6WWO - chains A and B of the 3 polymer chains in the assembly; structure by electron microscopy, 2.80 A resolution.

== Chain A ==
Name: Tubulin alpha-1B chain
Source organism: Sus scrofa
UniProtKB: Q2XVP4 (TBA1B_PIG); numbering as in UniProt (aligned over 1-451)
Amino-acid sequence (451 residues; each row starts with the number of its first residue):
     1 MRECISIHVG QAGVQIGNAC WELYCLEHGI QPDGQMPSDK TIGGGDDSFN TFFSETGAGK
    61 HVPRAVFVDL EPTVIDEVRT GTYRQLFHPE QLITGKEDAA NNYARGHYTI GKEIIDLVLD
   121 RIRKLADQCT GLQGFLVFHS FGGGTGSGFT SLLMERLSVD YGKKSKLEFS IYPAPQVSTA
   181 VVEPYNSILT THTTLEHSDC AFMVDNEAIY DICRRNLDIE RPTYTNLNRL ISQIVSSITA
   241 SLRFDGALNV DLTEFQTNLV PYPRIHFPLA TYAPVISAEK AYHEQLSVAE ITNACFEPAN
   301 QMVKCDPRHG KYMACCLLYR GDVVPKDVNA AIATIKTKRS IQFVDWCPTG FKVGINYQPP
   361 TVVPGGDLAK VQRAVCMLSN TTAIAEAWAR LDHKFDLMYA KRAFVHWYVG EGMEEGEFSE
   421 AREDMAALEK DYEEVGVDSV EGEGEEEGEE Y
Unresolved in the structure: 441-451
UniProt features mapped onto this chain:
  - motif: Met1 to Cys4 (MREC motif)
  - active site: Glu254
  - binding site (GTP): Gly10, Gln11, Ala12, Gln15, Glu71, Ala99, Ser140, Gly143, Gly144, Thr145, Gly146, Thr179, Glu183, Asn206, Tyr224, Asn228, Leu252
  - binding site (Mg(2+)): Glu71
  - site: Tyr451 (Involved in polymerization)
  - modified residue: Lys40 (N6,N6,N6-trimethyllysine), Ser48 (Phosphoserine), Ser232 (Phosphoserine), Tyr282 (3'-nitrotyrosine), Arg339 (Omega-N-methylarginine), Ser439 (Phosphoserine), Glu443 (5-glutamyl polyglutamate), Glu445 (5-glutamyl polyglutamate), Tyr451 (3'-nitrotyrosine)
  - cross-link (Glycyl lysine isopeptide (Lys-Gly)): Lys326 (interchain with G-Cter in ubiquitin), Lys370 (interchain with G-Cter in ubiquitin)
Ion coordination: Mg2+: Glu71, Asp98 (together with GTP)
Small-molecule neighbours: GTP (guanosine-5'-triphosphate): Gly10, Gln11, Ala12, Gln15, Glu71, Asp98, Ala99, Ala100, Asn101, Ser140, Gly142, Gly143, Gly144, Thr145, Gly146, Ile171, Thr179, Glu183, Asn206, Tyr224, Leu227, Asn228, Ile231
Reported in the primary citation:
  - conformationally variable residues (side-chain flip): Tyr108

== Chain B ==
Name: Tubulin beta-2B chain
Source organism: Sus scrofa
UniProtKB: A0A287AGU7 (A0A287AGU7_PIG); residues 1-445 here = UniProt positions 1-445
Amino-acid sequence (445 residues; numbered 1 to 445; the number before each row is that of its first residue):
     1 MREIVHIQAG QCGNQIGAKF WEVISDEHGI DPTGSYHGDS DLQLERINVY YNEATGNKYV
    61 PRAILVDLEP GTMDSVRSGP FGQIFRPDNF VFGQSGAGNN WAKGHYTEGA ELVDSVLDVV
   121 RKESESCDCL QGFQLTHSLG GGTGSGMGTL LISKIREEYP DRIMNTFSVM PSPKVSDTVV
   181 EPYNATLSVH QLVENTDETY CIDNEALYDI CFRTLKLTTP TYGDLNHLVS ATMSGVTTCL
   241 RFPGQLNADL RKLAVNMVPF PRLHFFMPGF APLTSRGSQQ YRALTVPELT QQMFDSKNMM
   301 AACDPRHGRY LTVAAIFRGR MSMKEVDEQM LNVQNKNSSY FVEWIPNNVK TAVCDIPPRG
   361 LKMSATFIGN STAIQELFKR ISEQFTAMFR RKAFLHWYTG EGMDEMEFTE AESNMNDLVS
   421 EYQQYQDATA DEQGEFEEEE GEDEA
Unresolved in the structure: 430-445
Small-molecule neighbours:
  - GDP (guanosine-5'-diphosphate): Gly10, Gln11, Cys12, Gln15, Glu69, Asn99, Ser138, Gly141, Gly142, Thr143, Gly144, Asp177, Thr178, Glu181, Asn204, Tyr222, Leu225, Asn226
  - GTP (guanosine-5'-triphosphate): Gln245, Leu246, Lys252
  - taxol (TA1): Glu22, Val23, Asp26, Glu27, Leu215, Asp224, His227, Leu228, Ala231, Ser234, Phe270, Pro272, Leu273, Thr274, Arg276, Gln279, Arg318, Pro358, Arg359, Gly360, Leu361

== How chain A and chain B interact ==
Residue-residue contacts (66; chain A residue first):
  Gln11(A) - Gly244(B)  hydrogen bond (side chain-backbone)
  Gln11(A) - Gln245(B)  hydrogen bond (side chain-backbone)
  Gln11(A) - Leu246(B)
  Gln11(A) - Asn247(B)
  Gln15(A) - Gln245(B)  hydrogen bond
  Glu71(A) - Asn247(B)
  Pro72(A) - Arg46(B)  hydrogen bond (backbone-side chain)
  Thr73(A) - Arg2(B)
  Thr73(A) - Pro243(B)
  Thr73(A) - Asn247(B)  hydrogen bond
  Asp76(A) - Glu45(B)
  Asp76(A) - Arg46(B)
  Glu77(A) - Pro243(B)
  Gly95(A) - Met1(B)
  Lys96(A) - Asp128(B)  salt bridge
  Lys96(A) - Cys129(B)
  Glu97(A) - Cys129(B)  hydrogen bond
  Glu97(A) - Leu130(B)
  Glu97(A) - Gln131(B)
  Ala100(A) - Arg251(B)
  Ala100(A) - Lys252(B)
  Ala100(A) - Val255(B)
  Asn101(A) - Lys252(B)
  Asn101(A) - Val255(B)
  Asn101(A) - Asn256(B)
  Asn101(A) - Lys350(B)
  Arg105(A) - Arg251(B)
  Gln176(A) - Leu331(B)
  Gln176(A) - Asn335(B)
  Val177(A) - Asp327(B)
  Ser178(A) - Asn347(B)
  Thr179(A) - Leu246(B)
  Thr179(A) - Lys350(B)
  Thr179(A) - Thr351(B)
  Ala180(A) - Asn347(B)
  Val181(A) - Asn256(B)
  Val181(A) - Asn347(B)
  Val182(A) - Asn256(B)
  Tyr210(A) - Met323(B)
  Tyr210(A) - Lys324(B)
  Tyr210(A) - Asp327(B)  hydrogen bond
  Glu220(A) - Lys324(B)  salt bridge
  Arg221(A) - Ser322(B)
  Pro222(A) - Ser322(B)
  Pro222(A) - Met323(B)
  Pro222(A) - Lys324(B)
  Thr223(A) - Met321(B)
  Tyr224(A) - Gln245(B)
  Tyr224(A) - Leu246(B)
  Tyr224(A) - Met323(B)
  Lys394(A) - Pro346(B)
  Leu397(A) - Trp344(B)
  Met398(A) - Trp344(B)
  Lys401(A) - Phe260(B)
  Lys401(A) - Trp344(B)
  Ala403(A) - Trp344(B)  hydrophobic
  Phe404(A) - Val255(B)
  Phe404(A) - Val258(B)
  Phe404(A) - Pro259(B)  hydrogen bond (backbone-backbone)
  His406(A) - Val258(B)
  His406(A) - Pro259(B)  hydrogen bond (side chain-backbone)
  His406(A) - Phe260(B)
  His406(A) - Pro261(B)
  Trp407(A) - Arg251(B)
  Trp407(A) - Ala254(B)  hydrogen bond (side chain-backbone)
  Trp407(A) - Val255(B)  hydrophobic
Other interface residues (no listed pair), chain A (37 interface residues in all): Val74, Asp98, Arg402
Other interface residues (no listed pair), chain B (41 interface residues in all): Asp197, Cys239, Phe242, Glu325, Glu343, Ile345, Val349

== In short ==
The interface between chain A and chain B involves 37 residues on one side and 41 on the other, with 10
hydrogen bonds and 2 salt bridges. Polar pairs include Lys96(A)-Asp128(B), Glu220(A)-Lys324(B) and
Gln11(A)-Gly244(B). GTP is bound between chain A and chain B. Bound to chain B: GDP and taxol. From the paper:
conformational variability at Tyr108(A).
Here chain A is Tubulin alpha-1B chain and chain B is Tubulin beta-2B chain, both from Sus scrofa. Entry 6WWO
(KIF14[391-748] - AMP-PNP in complex with a microtubule) was determined by electron microscopy, deposited
together with 6WWE, 6WWF, 6WWG, 6WWH, 6WWI, 6WWJ and 13 further entries.
